PDB entry 4X1T | X-ray diffraction, 2.25 A resolution | chain A

Chain A:
Protein: Monogalactosyldiacylglycerol synthase 1, chloroplastic
Organism: Arabidopsis thaliana
Notes: EC 2.4.1.46
UniProtKB: O81770 (MGDG1_ARATH); residues 137-533 here = UniProt positions 137-533
Chain sequence (408 residues; row label = number of the first residue in the row):
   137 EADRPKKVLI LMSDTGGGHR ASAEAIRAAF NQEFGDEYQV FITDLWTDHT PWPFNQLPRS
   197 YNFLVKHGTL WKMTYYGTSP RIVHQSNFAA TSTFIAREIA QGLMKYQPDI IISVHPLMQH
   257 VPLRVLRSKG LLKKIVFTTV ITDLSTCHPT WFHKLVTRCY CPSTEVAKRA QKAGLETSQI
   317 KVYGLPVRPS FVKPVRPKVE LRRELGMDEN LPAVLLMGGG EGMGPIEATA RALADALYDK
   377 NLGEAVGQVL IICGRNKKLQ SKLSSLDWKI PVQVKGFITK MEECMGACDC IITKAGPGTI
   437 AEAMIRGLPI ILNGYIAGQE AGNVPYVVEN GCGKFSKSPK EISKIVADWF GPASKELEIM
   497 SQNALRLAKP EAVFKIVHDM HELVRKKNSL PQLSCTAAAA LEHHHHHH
Not modelled in the structure: 137-141, 180-242, 526-544
Differences from the reference sequence: expression tag (534-544)
Residues lining bound ligands: UDP (uridine-5'-diphosphate): His155, Ala157, Arg324, Met353, Gly355, Gly356, Ile388, Gly390, Gly412, Phe413, Ile414, Met417, Lys430, Gly432, Pro433, Gly434, Thr435, Glu438, Glu456
Swiss-Prot annotation at these positions:
  - region: Gln192 to Ser215 (Required for binding to diacyl glycerol)
  - binding site (a 1,2-diacyl-sn-glycero-3-phospho-(1'-sn-glycerol)): His155, Pro189
  - binding site (UDP): His155, Arg324, Phe413, Ile414, Gly434 to Glu438, Glu456
  - mutagenesis: Asp150 (D150E: No effect on enzyme activation by phosphatidate (PA) and phosphatidylglycerol (PG); D150N: Slight increase of enzyme activation by phosphatidylglycerol (PG)), His155 (H155A/R: Abolishes catalytic activity), Thr186 (T186A: Abolishes enzyme activation by phosphatidylglycerol (PG), and reduces enzyme activation by phosphatidate (PA)1.5-fold), Pro189 (P189A: Reduces enzyme activation by phosphatidylglycerol (PG) 2-fold), Gln192 to Ser215 (Almost abolishes catalytic activity and binding to diacyl glycerol), His251 (H251A: Reduces enzyme activation by phosphatidate (PA) and phosphatidylglycerol (PG) 4-fold), Arg260 (R260A: Slight increase of enzyme activation by phosphatidylglycerol (PG)), Asp279 (D279E: Reduces catalytic activity 25-fold; D279N: Reduces catalytic activity 50-fold), Trp287 (W287A: Abolishes enzyme activation by phosphatidylglycerol (PG), and reduces enzyme activation by phosphatidate (PA)3-fold), Lys430 (K430R: Abolishes catalytic activity), Pro433 (P433A: Reduces catalytic activity 20-fold), Thr435 (T435A: Reduces catalytic activity 1.5-fold), 2 further mutagenesis entries in UniProt

Overview:
Chain A binds UDP. From UniProt: residues binding 1,2-diacyl-sn-glycero-3-phospho-(1'-sn-glycerol) His155 and
Pro189, 10 UDP-binding residues and 13 mutagenesis sites.
Chain A is Monogalactosyldiacylglycerol synthase 1, chloroplastic (Arabidopsis thaliana); the structure, The
crystal structure of Arabidopsis thaliana galactolipid synthase MGD1 in complex with UDP, was determined by
X-ray diffraction together with 4WYI from the same study.
